PDB entry 6HIZ | electron microscopy, 3.08 A resolution | chains Ci and CA of the 28 polymer chains in the assembly

== Chain Ci ==
Molecule: mS33
From: Trypanosoma brucei brucei
Reference sequence: Q57WW0 (Q57WW0_TRYB2); numbering as in UniProt (aligned over 1-181)
Sequence (181 residues; row label = number of the first residue in the row):
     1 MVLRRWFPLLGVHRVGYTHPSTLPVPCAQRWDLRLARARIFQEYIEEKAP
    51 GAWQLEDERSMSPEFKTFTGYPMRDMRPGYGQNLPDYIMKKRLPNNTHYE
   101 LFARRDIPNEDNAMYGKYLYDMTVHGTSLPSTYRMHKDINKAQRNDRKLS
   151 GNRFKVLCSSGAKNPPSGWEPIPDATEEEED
Disordered / not traced: 1-10, 176-181

== Chain CA ==
Molecule: 611-nt RNA strand
From: Trypanosoma brucei brucei
Sequence (611 nucleotides; each row starts with the number of its first residue):
     1 UAAAUUAUGGUCAAUUGUUAGUAUUCAUAUUAAUUUUUUUAAAUGUUUUA
    51 UCAUUUUAUAAAGGUUUAUUUUUGAAAGAUUUUUUGUAUAAAAUUUUAGG
   101 AAUAGUUAAUAAUAAUUUAUAAUUUUGAUUAGAUUGUUUUGUUAAUGCUA
   151 UUAGAUGGGUGUGGAAAAAUAAAAAAAAUAAUUAAUAUAUAUCAAUAAUA
   201 AAUUAAAUUAAUCUAUUAGUCAGAAAUGGAUGCCAGCCGUUGCGGUAAUU
   251 UCUAUGCUUUUAAAUAUUAUACAAUUAUCAUAUUAAAUUGUUAAGUGCUG
   301 AUUUAACCAAUAAAAAUAUAAAUAAUUUUUAUUUGUUUUUAAACACCAUU
   351 AGGUAUAUGCAAAUAUAAAAUUAUAGUAAUUAUAAAUUAUAUUAUAUUAU
   401 AUUUAUUCAUAUAAUUAAUAGGAUAAUAUUUGUAGUUUUUGAUACCAUGA
   451 UAAGGAUUAUAAAUUGAAAGUGUUAAUAUCAUAAUCAAAAUUUAUUAUUU
   501 AUAUUAAAUAUGUAUGUGUAGAUAAAAUAAGAAAUUAAAAAGGUAUUGUU
   551 GCCCACCAAUUUUUAUAAUAAAAAUAACGUGCAGUAAUUAAUAUAUUUAU
   601 AAAAAUAUAUU
Disordered / not traced: 1-394, 538-611
Sequence notes: conflict U473 (G3014 in 343546)
Small-molecule neighbours:
  - spermidine (SPD), molecule 1: U398, A399, U457, U458, A459
  - spermidine (SPD), molecule 2: A452, A453, G454, G466, A467, A468, A469, G470

== How chain Ci and chain CA interact ==
Contacting residue pairs (49; chain Ci residue first):
  Gly79(Ci) - A506(CA)  sugar contact
  Gly79(Ci) - A507(CA)  sugar contact
  Gly81(Ci) - A507(CA)  hydrogen bond to the sugar
  Gly81(Ci) - A508(CA)  phosphate contact
  Gln82(Ci) - A508(CA)  hydrogen bond to the phosphate
  Asn83(Ci) - A507(CA)  hydrogen bond to the base
  Asn83(Ci) - A508(CA)  hydrogen bond to the phosphate
  Leu84(Ci) - A507(CA)  sugar contact
  Gly116(Ci) - U419(CA)  phosphate contact
  Lys117(Ci) - U419(CA)  hydrogen bond to the phosphate
  Tyr118(Ci) - A418(CA)  phosphate contact
  Tyr118(Ci) - U419(CA)  hydrogen bond to the phosphate
  Leu119(Ci) - U419(CA)  sugar contact
  Tyr133(Ci) - A442(CA)  hydrogen bond to the phosphate
  Arg134(Ci) - A417(CA)  base contact
  Arg134(Ci) - U440(CA)  salt bridge to the phosphate
  His136(Ci) - G441(CA)  base contact
  Lys137(Ci) - G441(CA)  salt bridge to the phosphate
  Lys137(Ci) - A442(CA)  salt bridge to the phosphate
  Asn140(Ci) - G441(CA)  hydrogen bond to the base
  Asn140(Ci) - A476(CA)  phosphate contact
  Asn140(Ci) - U477(CA)  hydrogen bond to the phosphate
  Lys141(Ci) - U440(CA)  salt bridge to the phosphate
  Lys141(Ci) - G441(CA)  salt bridge to the phosphate
  Arg144(Ci) - G441(CA)  base contact
  Arg144(Ci) - A478(CA)  base contact
  Arg144(Ci) - U479(CA)  hydrogen bond to the base
  Asn145(Ci) - U440(CA)  base contact
  Arg147(Ci) - A478(CA)  salt bridge to the phosphate
  Gly151(Ci) - U479(CA)  hydrogen bond to the sugar
  Asn152(Ci) - U440(CA)  hydrogen bond to the base
  Asn152(Ci) - U479(CA)  base contact
  Arg153(Ci) - U439(CA)  base contact
  Arg153(Ci) - U440(CA)  base contact
  Arg153(Ci) - U479(CA)  sugar contact
  Arg153(Ci) - C480(CA)  salt bridge to the phosphate
  Phe154(Ci) - U438(CA)  sugar contact
  Phe154(Ci) - U439(CA)  base contact
  Lys155(Ci) - U439(CA)  hydrogen bond to the sugar
  Lys155(Ci) - U440(CA)  sugar contact
  Lys155(Ci) - A481(CA)  salt bridge to the phosphate
  Val156(Ci) - U439(CA)  sugar contact
  Leu157(Ci) - A417(CA)  base contact
  Cys158(Ci) - U437(CA)  hydrogen bond to the sugar
  Ser160(Ci) - U437(CA)  hydrogen bond to the base
  Gly161(Ci) - U437(CA)  hydrogen bond to the sugar
  Gly161(Ci) - U438(CA)  phosphate contact
  Ala162(Ci) - U438(CA)  base contact
  Trp169(Ci) - U438(CA)  hydrogen bond to the base
Other interface residues (no listed pair), chain Ci (32 interface residues in all): Tyr80, Pro165
Other interface residues (no listed pair), chain CA (20 interface residues in all): A420, U436

== In short ==
The interface between chain Ci and chain CA involves 32 residues on one side and 20 on the other; the contacts
include 17 hydrogen bonds and 8 salt bridges. Polar pairs include Asn83(Ci)-A507(CA), Asn140(Ci)-G441(CA) and
Arg144(Ci)-U479(CA). Chain CA binds spermidine.
Chain Ci is mS33 and chain CA is a 611-nt RNA strand, both from Trypanosoma brucei brucei; the structure,
Cryo-EM structure of the Trypanosoma brucei mitochondrial ribosome - This entry contains the head of the ...,
was determined by electron microscopy (same publication as 6HIV, 6HIW, 6HIX and 6HIY).
